PDB entry 3G8G | X-ray diffraction, 1.70 A resolution | chain A

# Chain A
Name: Phospholipase A2, ammodytoxin A
From: Vipera ammodytes ammodytes
Notes: EC 3.1.1.4
Reference sequence: P00626 (PA2A_VIPAA); residues 1-122 here correspond to UniProt positions 17-138 (UniProt number = residue number + 16)
Chain sequence (122 residues; each row starts with the number of its first residue):
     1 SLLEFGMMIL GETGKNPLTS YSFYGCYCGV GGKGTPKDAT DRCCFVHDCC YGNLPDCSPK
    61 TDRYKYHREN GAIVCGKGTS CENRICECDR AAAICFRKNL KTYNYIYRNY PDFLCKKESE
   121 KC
Cystine bridges: Cys26-Cys115, Cys28-Cys44, Cys43-Cys95, Cys49-Cys122, Cys50-Cys88, Cys57-Cys81, Cys75-Cys86
Swiss-Prot annotation at these positions:
  - active site: His47, Asp89
  - binding site (Ca(2+)): Tyr27, Gly29, Gly31, Asp48
  - site (Putative membrane binding site): Leu2, Leu3, Leu18, Thr19, Phe23, Val30, Lys60, Thr61, Arg63, Tyr66, Arg108, Asn109, Phe113

# Overview
Curated annotation (UniProt) lists active-site residues His47 and Asp89 and 4 Ca2+-binding residues.
Chain A is Phospholipase A2, ammodytoxin A (Vipera ammodytes ammodytes); the structure, Crystal structure of
phospholipase A2 ammodytoxin A from vipera ammodytes ammodytes, was determined by X-ray diffraction (same
publication as 3G8H).
